PDB entry 7QWP | electron microscopy, 3.40 A resolution | chains A and C of the 8 polymer chains in the assembly

Chain A:
Protein: DNA-directed RNA polymerase subunit alpha
Source organism: Escherichia coli K-12
Notes: EC 2.7.7.6
UniProt: P0A7Z4 (RPOA_ECOLI); residue numbers follow UniProt; this construct covers 1-329
Amino-acid sequence (329 residues; row label = number of the first residue in the row):
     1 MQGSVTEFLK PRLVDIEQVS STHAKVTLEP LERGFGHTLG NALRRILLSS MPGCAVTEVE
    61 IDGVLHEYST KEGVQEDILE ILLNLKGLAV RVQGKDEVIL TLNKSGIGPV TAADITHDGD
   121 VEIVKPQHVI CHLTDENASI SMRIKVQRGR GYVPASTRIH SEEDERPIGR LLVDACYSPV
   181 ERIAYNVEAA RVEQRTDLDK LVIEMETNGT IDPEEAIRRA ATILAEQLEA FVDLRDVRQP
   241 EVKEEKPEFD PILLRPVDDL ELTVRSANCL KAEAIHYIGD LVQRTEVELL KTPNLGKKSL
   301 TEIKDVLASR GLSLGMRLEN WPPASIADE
Disordered / not traced: 1-4, 238-247, 324-329
Swiss-Prot annotation at these positions:
  - region: Glu162 to Glu165 (Required for interaction with Crp at class II promoters)
  - modified residue: Arg265 (ADP-ribosylarginine), Lys297 (N6-acetyllysine), Lys298 (N6-acetyllysine)

Chain C:
Protein: DNA-directed RNA polymerase subunit beta
Source organism: Escherichia coli K-12
Notes: EC 2.7.7.6
UniProt: P0A8V2 (RPOB_ECOLI); residue numbers follow UniProt; this construct covers 1-1342
Amino-acid sequence (1342 residues; each row starts with the number of its first residue):
     1 MVYSYTEKKR IRKDFGKRPQ VLDVPYLLSI QLDSFQKFIE QDPEGQYGLE AAFRSVFPIQ
    61 SYSGNSELQY VSYRLGEPVF DVQECQIRGV TYSAPLRVKL RLVIYEREAP EGTVKDIKEQ
   121 EVYMGEIPLM TDNGTFVING TERVIVSQLH RSPGVFFDSD KGKTHSSGKV LYNARIIPYR
   181 GSWLDFEFDP KDNLFVRIDR RRKLPATIIL RALNYTTEQI LDLFFEKVIF EIRDNKLQME
   241 LVPERLRGET ASFDIEANGK VYVEKGRRIT ARHIRQLEKD DVKLIEVPVE YIAGKVVAKD
   301 YIDESTGELI CAANMELSLD LLAKLSQSGH KRIETLFTND LDHGPYISET LRVDPTNDRL
   361 SALVEIYRMM RPGEPPTREA AESLFENLFF SEDRYDLSAV GRMKFNRSLL REEIEGSGIL
   421 SKDDIIDVMK KLIDIRNGKG EVDDIDHLGN RRIRSVGEMA ENQFRVGLVR VERAVKERLS
   481 LGDLDTLMPQ DMINAKPISA AVKEFFGSSQ LSQFMDQNNP LSEITHKRRI SALGPGGLTR
   541 ERAGFEVRDV HPTHYGRVCP IETPEGPNIG LINSLSVYAQ TNEYGFLETP YRKVTDGVVT
   601 DEIHYLSAIE EGNYVIAQAN SNLDEEGHFV EDLVTCRSKG ESSLFSRDQV DYMDVSTQQV
   661 VSVGASLIPF LEHDDANRAL MGANMQRQAV PTLRADKPLV GTGMERAVAV DSGVTAVAKR
   721 GGVVQYVDAS RIVIKVNEDE MYPGEAGIDI YNLTKYTRSN QNTCINQMPC VSLGEPVERG
   781 DVLADGPSTD LGELALGQNM RVAFMPWNGY NFEDSILVSE RVVQEDRFTT IHIQELACVS
   841 RDTKLGPEEI TADIPNVGEA ALSKLDESGI VYIGAEVTGG DILVGKVTPK GETQLTPEEK
   901 LLRAIFGEKA SDVKDSSLRV PNGVSGTVID VQVFTRDGVE KDKRALEIEE MQLKQAKKDL
   961 SEELQILEAG LFSRIRAVLV AGGVEAEKLD KLPRDRWLEL GLTDEEKQNQ LEQLAEQYDE
  1021 LKHEFEKKLE AKRRKITQGD DLAPGVLKIV KVYLAVKRRI QPGDKMAGRH GNKGVISKIN
  1081 PIEDMPYDEN GTPVDIVLNP LGVPSRMNIG QILETHLGMA AKGIGDKINA MLKQQQEVAK
  1141 LREFIQRAYD LGADVRQKVD LSTFSDEEVM RLAENLRKGM PIATPVFDGA KEAEIKELLK
  1201 LGDLPTSGQI RLYDGRTGEQ FERPVTVGYM YMLKLNHLVD DKMHARSTGS YSLVTQQPLG
  1261 GKAQFGGQRF GEMEVWALEA YGAAYTLQEM LTVKSDDVNG RTKMYKNIVD GNHQMEPGMP
  1321 ESFNVLLKEI RSLGINIELE DE
Disordered / not traced: 1342
Swiss-Prot annotation at these positions:
  - modified residue (N6-acetyllysine): Lys1022, Lys1200

Interface between chain A and chain C:
Pairs across the interface (55; chain A residue first):
  Asn41(A) - Arg1216(C)
  Asn41(A) - Thr1217(C)  hydrogen bond (side chain-backbone)
  Asn41(A) - Gly1218(C)
  Arg44(A) - Glu1083(C)
  Arg44(A) - Tyr1087(C)
  Arg44(A) - Gly1091(C)
  Arg45(A) - Glu1083(C)
  Arg45(A) - Asp1084(C)  salt bridge
  Arg45(A) - Gly1215(C)  hydrogen bond (side chain-backbone)
  Ser49(A) - Glu1083(C)
  His66(A) - Gly874(C)
  His66(A) - Ile929(C)
  Glu67(A) - Lys1057(C)  salt bridge
  Tyr68(A) - Tyr756(C)  hydrophobic
  Tyr68(A) - Thr927(C)
  Tyr68(A) - Ile929(C)  hydrophobic
  Tyr68(A) - Ala1055(C)
  Tyr68(A) - Lys1057(C)
  Thr70(A) - Ala729(C)
  Thr70(A) - Lys755(C)
  Lys71(A) - Asp728(C)
  Glu72(A) - Asp728(C)
  Glu72(A) - Lys958(C)
  Gly73(A) - Tyr726(C)
  Gly73(A) - Asp728(C)
  Val74(A) - Asp728(C)
  Val74(A) - Ala729(C)
  Gln75(A) - Val771(C)  hydrogen bond (side chain-backbone)
  Gln75(A) - Ser772(C)
  Asp77(A) - Ala729(C)
  Asp77(A) - Lys755(C)  salt bridge
  Asp77(A) - Asn766(C)  hydrogen bond
  Leu79(A) - Leu693(C)  hydrophobic
  Leu79(A) - Tyr756(C)
  Leu79(A) - Lys1057(C)
  Leu83(A) - Arg694(C)
  Lys86(A) - Gln824(C)
  Lys86(A) - Asp826(C)
  Thr134(A) - Tyr726(C)
  Thr134(A) - Val727(C)  hydrogen bond (side chain-backbone)
  Tyr152(A) - Val823(C)
  Tyr152(A) - Gln824(C)
  Glu165(A) - Lys864(C)  salt bridge
  Glu165(A) - Glu876(C)
  Arg166(A) - Glu876(C)  salt bridge
  Ile168(A) - Tyr872(C)  hydrophobic
  Ile168(A) - Ile873(C)
  Asp174(A) - Asp826(C)
  Glu181(A) - Arg821(C)  salt bridge
  Arg182(A) - Asn1090(C)  hydrogen bond (side chain-backbone)
  Ala184(A) - Asn1090(C)
  Ala184(A) - Gly1091(C)
  Tyr185(A) - Tyr1087(C)  hydrogen bond
  Tyr185(A) - Gly1218(C)
  Arg317(A) - Asp1310(C)  hydrogen bond (side chain-backbone)
Other interface residues (no listed pair), chain A (35 interface residues in all): Leu48, Leu65, Ser69, Asp135, Pro154, Ser178, Ile183
Other interface residues (no listed pair), chain C (43 interface residues in all): Met768, Pro769, Ile831, Ala875, Val928, Val1056, Arg1059, Thr1092

Overview:
35 residues of chain A and 43 residues of chain C are in contact; the contacts include 8 hydrogen bonds and 6
salt bridges. Polar contacts include Arg45(A)-Asp1084(C), Glu67(A)-Lys1057(C) and Asp77(A)-Lys755(C).
Chain A is DNA-directed RNA polymerase subunit alpha and chain C is DNA-directed RNA polymerase subunit beta,
both from Escherichia coli K-12; the structure, CryoEM structure of bacterial transcription close complex
(RPc), was determined by electron microscopy (same publication as 7QV9 and 7QXI).
